PDB entry 8YOD | electron microscopy, 6.80 A resolution (low resolution: residue-level contacts below are approximate; hydrogen-bond / salt-bridge calls are withheld) | chains C and D of the 4 polymer chains in the assembly

[Chain C (and D)]
Molecule: DNA topoisomerase (ATP-hydrolyzing)
From: Enterobacteria phage T6
Notes: EC 5.6.2.2; chain D of this document is another copy of the same molecule, construct and numbering; everything in this record applies to it too
UniProt: A0A346FJ89 (A0A346FJ89_BPT6); numbering as in UniProt (aligned over 1-605)
Amino-acid sequence (611 residues; row label = number of the first residue in the row):
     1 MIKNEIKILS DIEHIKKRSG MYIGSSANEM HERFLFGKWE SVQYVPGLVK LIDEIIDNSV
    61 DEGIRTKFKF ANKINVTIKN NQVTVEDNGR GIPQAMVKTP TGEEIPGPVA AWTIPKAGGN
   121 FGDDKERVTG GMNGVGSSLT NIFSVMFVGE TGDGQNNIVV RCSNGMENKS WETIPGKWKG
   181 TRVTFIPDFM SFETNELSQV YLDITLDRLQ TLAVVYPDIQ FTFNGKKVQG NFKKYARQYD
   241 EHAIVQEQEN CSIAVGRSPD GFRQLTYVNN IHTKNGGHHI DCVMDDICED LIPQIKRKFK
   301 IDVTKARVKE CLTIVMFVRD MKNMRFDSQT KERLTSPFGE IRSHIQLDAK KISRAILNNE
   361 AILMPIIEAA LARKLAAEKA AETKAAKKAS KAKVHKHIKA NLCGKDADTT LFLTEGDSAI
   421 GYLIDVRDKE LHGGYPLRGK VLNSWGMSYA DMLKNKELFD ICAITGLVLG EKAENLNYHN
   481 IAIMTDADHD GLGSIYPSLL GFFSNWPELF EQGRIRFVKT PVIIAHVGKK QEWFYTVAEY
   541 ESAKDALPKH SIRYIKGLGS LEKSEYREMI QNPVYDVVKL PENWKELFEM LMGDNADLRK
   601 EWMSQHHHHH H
Disordered / not traced: 593-611
Construct notes: expression tag (606-611)
Residues lining bound ligands: AMP-PNP (ANP; phosphoaminophosphonic acid-adenylate ester): E54, N58, D61, E62, I92, A111, W112, A117, G118, G119, N120, G131, M132, N133, G134, V135, G136, S137, T181, K331

[Chain C / chain D interface]
Pairs across the interface - 48 pairs, chain C then chain D:
  I2(C) - K125(D)
  I2(C) - E126(D)
  K3(C) - E126(D)
  N4(C) - E126(D)
  E5(C) - D123(D)
  I6(C) - F121(D)
  I6(C) - G122(D)
  K7(C) - F121(D)
  R18(C) - D124(D)
  R18(C) - R325(D)
  G20(C) - T335(D)
  R65(C) - N4(D)
  G119(C) - N4(D)
  G122(C) - R18(D)
  D124(C) - R18(D)
  E126(C) - I2(D)
  D260(C) - T304(D)
  R307(C) - R307(D)
  R307(C) - E310(D)
  E310(C) - R307(D)
  F326(C) - M21(D)
  D327(C) - M21(D)
  D327(C) - S328(D)
  D327(C) - R333(D)
  S328(C) - R333(D)
  Q329(C) - D327(D)
  A372(C) - K379(D)
  R373(C) - A372(D)
  R373(C) - A376(D)
  A377(C) - K454(D)
  E378(C) - S448(D)
  E378(C) - A450(D)
  E378(C) - D451(D)
  E378(C) - K454(D)
  K379(C) - T383(D)
  K379(C) - D451(D)
  K379(C) - K454(D)
  A380(C) - T383(D)
  A380(C) - D451(D)
  A381(C) - T383(D)
  A381(C) - A385(D)
  E382(C) - T383(D)
  E382(C) - K384(D)
  E382(C) - A385(D)
  T383(C) - T383(D)
  T383(C) - K384(D)
  K384(C) - K384(D)
  K384(C) - A385(D)
Other interface residues (no listed pair), chain C (38 interface residues in all): I8, M21, A27, K98, R325, T335, F338, A369
Other interface residues (no listed pair), chain D (36 interface residues in all): I6, G20, N28, F326, F338, A381, E382, M447

[Summary]
Chain C and chain D form an interface of 38 and 36 residues respectively. Bound to chain C: AMP-PNP.
Chain C and chain D are both DNA topoisomerase (ATP-hydrolyzing) (Enterobacteria phage T6); the structure,
structure of phage T6 apo full-length topoisomerase II, was determined by electron microscopy (same
publication as 8YLU, 8YO3, 8YO4, 8YO5, 8YO7 and 8YON).
